PDB entry 1IC7 | X-ray diffraction, 2.10 A resolution | chains L and H of the 3 polymer chains in the assembly

# Chain L
Protein: Lysozyme binding ig kappa chain
Source organism: Mus musculus
UniProtKB: P01642 (KV5I_MOUSE); numbering as in UniProt (aligned over 1-107)
Sequence (107 residues; each row starts with the number of its first residue):
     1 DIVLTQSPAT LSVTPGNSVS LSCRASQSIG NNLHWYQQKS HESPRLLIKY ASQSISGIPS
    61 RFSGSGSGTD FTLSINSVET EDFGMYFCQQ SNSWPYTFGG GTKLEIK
Disulfides: Cys23-Cys88

# Chain H
Protein: IGG1 fab chain H
Source organism: Mus musculus
UniProtKB: P01823 (HV47_MOUSE); residue numbers follow UniProt; this construct covers 1-114
Sequence (114 residues; row label = number of the first residue in the row):
     1 DVQLQESGPS LVKPSQTLSL TCSVTGDSIT SAYWSWIRKF PGNRLEYMGY VSYSGSTYYN
    61 PSLKSRISIT RDTSKNQYYL DLNSVTTEDT ATYYCANWAG DYWGQGTLVT VSAA
Disulfides: Cys22-Cys95
Sequence notes: engineered mutation Ala32 (Asp in P01823), Ala99 (Asp in P01823)

# Chain L / chain H interface
Contacting residue pairs - 24 pairs, chain L then chain H:
  Tyr36(L) - Trp103(H)  hydrophobic
  Gln38(L) - Lys39(H)  hydrogen bond
  Gln38(L) - Tyr94(H)  hydrogen bond
  Ser43(L) - Tyr94(H)
  Ser43(L) - Trp103(H)
  Ser43(L) - Gly104(H)  hydrogen bond (side chain-backbone)
  Pro44(L) - Trp103(H)
  Leu46(L) - Ala99(H)
  Leu46(L) - Gly100(H)
  Phe87(L) - Asn43(H)
  Phe87(L) - Leu45(H)  hydrophobic
  Trp94(L) - Tyr47(H)  hydrophobic
  Trp94(L) - Gly49(H)
  Trp94(L) - Tyr50(H)  hydrophobic
  Trp94(L) - Tyr58(H)
  Trp94(L) - Tyr59(H)  hydrogen bond (side chain-backbone)
  Trp94(L) - Asn60(H)
  Pro95(L) - Asn60(H)
  Tyr96(L) - Tyr47(H)
  Tyr96(L) - Tyr50(H)
  Tyr96(L) - Trp98(H)  hydrogen bond
  Phe98(L) - Leu45(H)  hydrophobic
  Phe98(L) - Tyr47(H)  hydrophobic
  Gly100(L) - Asn43(H)
Other interface residues (no listed pair), chain L (13 interface residues in all): Glu42, Met85
Other interface residues (no listed pair), chain H (19 interface residues in all): Glu46, Met48, Pro61, Gln105

# Overview
The interface between chain L and chain H involves 13 residues on one side and 19 on the other; the contacts
include 5 hydrogen bonds. Polar contacts include Gln38(L)-Lys39(H), Gln38(L)-Tyr94(H) and Ser43(L)-Gly104(H).
Chain L is Lysozyme binding ig kappa chain and chain H is IGG1 fab chain H, both from Mus musculus; the
structure, Crystal structure of hyhel-10 fv mutant(hd32a99a)-hen lysozyme complex, was determined by X-ray
diffraction, deposited together with 1IC4 and 1IC5.
